PDB entry 5U3D | X-ray diffraction, 1.77 A resolution | chains A and B of the 4 polymer chains in the assembly

[Chain A]
Protein: Memab trastuzumab fab light chain I83E
Source organism: Homo sapiens
Notes: antibody fragment or engineered binder
Amino-acid sequence (214 residues; row label = number of the first residue in the row):
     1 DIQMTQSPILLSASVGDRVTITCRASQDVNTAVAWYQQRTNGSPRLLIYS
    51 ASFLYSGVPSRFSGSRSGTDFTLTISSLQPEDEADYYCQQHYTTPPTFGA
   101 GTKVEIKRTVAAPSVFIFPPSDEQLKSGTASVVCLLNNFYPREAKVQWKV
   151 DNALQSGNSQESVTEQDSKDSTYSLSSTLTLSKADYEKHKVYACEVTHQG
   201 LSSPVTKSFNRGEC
Disulfides: C23-C88, C134-C194

[Chain B]
Protein: Memab trastuzumab fab heavy chain
Source organism: Homo sapiens
Notes: antibody fragment or engineered binder
Amino-acid sequence (223 residues; row label = number of the first residue in the row):
     1 EVQLVESGGGLVQPGGSLRLSCAASGFNIKDTYIHWVRQSPGKGLEWVAR
    51 IYPTNGYTRYADSVKGRFTISADTSKNTAYLQMNSLRAEDTAIYYCSRWG
   101 GDGFYAMDYWGQGTLVTVSSASTKGPSVFPLAPSSKSTSGGTAALGCLVK
   151 DYFPEPVTVSWNSGALTSGVHTFPAVLQSSGLYSLSSVVTVPSSSLGTQT
   201 YICNVNHKPSNTKVDKKVEPKSC
Unresolved in the structure: 222-223
Disulfides: C22-C96, C147-C203

[How chain A and chain B interact]
Pairs across the interface (73):
  A34(A) with A106(B), hydrophobic
  Y36(A) with M107(B), hydrogen bond (side chain-backbone); W110(B)
  Q38(A) with Q39(B), hydrogen bond; Y95(B), hydrogen bond
  G42(A) with Y95(B)
  S43(A) with Y95(B); G111(B), hydrogen bond (side chain-backbone); Q112(B)
  P44(A) with L45(B), hydrophobic; W110(B)
  L46(A) with A106(B), hydrophobic; M107(B); D108(B)
  Y49(A) with F104(B); A106(B), hydrophobic
  Y55(A) with F104(B), hydrophobic; D108(B), hydrogen bond; Y109(B)
  Y87(A) with Q39(B); K43(B); G44(B); L45(B), hydrophobic
  H91(A) with W99(B); Y105(B)
  T94(A) with W47(B); R50(B), hydrogen bond; R59(B)
  P95(A) with W47(B), hydrophobic
  P96(A) with W47(B)
  F98(A) with V37(B), hydrophobic; L45(B)
  F116(A) with K136(B); S137(B); T138(B); S139(B); A144(B), hydrophobic
  I117(A) with K136(B), hydrogen bond (backbone-backbone)
  F118(A) with L131(B), hydrophobic; A132(B); S137(B); A144(B)
  S121(A) with F129(B); P130(B)
  D122(A) with K221(B), salt bridge
  E123(A) with P130(B); K216(B), salt bridge
  Q124(A) with F129(B); K150(B)
  S131(A) with L148(B); K150(B)
  V133(A) with L131(B), hydrophobic
  L135(A) with F173(B), hydrophobic; V188(B), hydrophobic
  N137(A) with H171(B); T190(B), hydrogen bond
  N138(A) with H171(B), hydrogen bond
  Q160(A) with V176(B); L177(B), hydrogen bond (side chain-backbone); Q178(B)
  E161(A) with V176(B)
  S162(A) with F173(B); P174(B), hydrogen bond (side chain-backbone); V176(B)
  V163(A) with P174(B)
  T164(A) with F173(B)
  S174(A) with H171(B), hydrogen bond; F173(B)
  L175(A) with F173(B)
  S176(A) with F173(B)
  K207(A) with K136(B)
  S208(A) with K136(B), hydrogen bond (backbone-side chain)
  E213(A) with K136(B), salt bridge
Interface residues without a listed pair, chain A (44 interface residues in all): S50, Q89, T129, D167, F209, C214
Interface residues without a listed pair, chain B (46 interface residues in all): H35, E46, S135, L145, T172, S186

[In short]
The interface between chain A and chain B involves 44 residues on one side and 46 on the other; the contacts
include 13 hydrogen bonds and 3 salt bridges. Polar contacts include D122(A)-K221(B), E123(A)-K216(B) and
E213(A)-K136(B).
Chain A is Memab trastuzumab fab light chain I83E and chain B is Memab trastuzumab fab heavy chain, both from
Homo sapiens; the structure, Structure of meditope enabled trastuzumab I83E variant, was determined by X-ray
diffraction.
